PDB entry 5BNV | X-ray diffraction, 2.79 A resolution | chains B and C of the 6 polymer chains in the assembly

Chain B:
Molecule: Histone H4
Source organism: Homo sapiens
Reference sequence: P62805 (H4_HUMAN); residues 1-102 here correspond to UniProt positions 2-103 (UniProt number = residue number + 1)
Sequence (102 residues; each row starts with the number of its first residue):
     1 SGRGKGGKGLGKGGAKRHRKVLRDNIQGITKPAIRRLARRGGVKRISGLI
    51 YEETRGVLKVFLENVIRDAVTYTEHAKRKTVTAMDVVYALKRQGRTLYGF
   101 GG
Disordered / not traced: 1-18, 98-102
Swiss-Prot annotation at these positions:
  - DNA-binding region: Lys16 to Lys20
  - modified residue: Ser1 (N-acetylserine), Arg3 (Asymmetric dimethylarginine), Lys5 (N6-(2-hydroxyisobutyryl)lysine), Lys8 (N6-(2-hydroxyisobutyryl)lysine), Lys12 (N6-(2-hydroxyisobutyryl)lysine), Lys16 (N6-(2-hydroxyisobutyryl)lysine), Lys20 (N6,N6,N6-trimethyllysine), Lys31 (N6-(2-hydroxyisobutyryl)lysine), Lys44 (N6-(2-hydroxyisobutyryl)lysine), Ser47 (Phosphoserine), Tyr51 (Phosphotyrosine), Lys59 (N6-(2-hydroxyisobutyryl)lysine), Lys77 (N6-(2-hydroxyisobutyryl)lysine), Lys79 (N6-(2-hydroxyisobutyryl)lysine), Thr80 (Phosphothreonine), Tyr88 (Phosphotyrosine), Lys91 (N6-(2-hydroxyisobutyryl)lysine)
  - cross-link (Glycyl lysine isopeptide (Lys-Gly)): Lys12 (interchain with G-Cter in SUMO2), Lys20 (interchain with G-Cter in SUMO2), Lys31 (interchain with G-Cter in SUMO2), Lys59 (interchain with G-Cter in SUMO2), Lys79 (interchain with G-Cter in SUMO2), Lys91 (interchain with G-Cter in SUMO2)
Reported in the primary citation:
  - mutagenesis - R35A/R36A: decreased binding to DNA replication licensing factor MCM2 (chain C)

Chain C:
Molecule: DNA replication licensing factor MCM2
Source organism: Homo sapiens
Reference sequence: P49736 (MCM2_HUMAN); residue numbers follow UniProt; this construct covers 61-130
Sequence (70 residues; row label = number of the first residue in the row):
    61 GPLEEEEDGEELIGDGMERDYRAIPELDAYEAEGLALDDEDVEELTASQR
   111 EAAERAMRQRDREAGRGLGR
Disordered / not traced: 61-67, 125-130
Swiss-Prot annotation at these positions:
  - modified residue: Ser108 (Phosphoserine)
  - mutagenesis: Tyr81 to Tyr90 (Loss of interaction with DNAJC9), Ser108 (S108A: Reduces phosphorylation by ATR)
Reported in the primary citation:
  - mutagenesis - D80A/Y81A: decreased binding to H3-H4
  - mutagenesis - Y81A/Y90A, Y90A: decreased binding to non-nucleosomal H3-H4
  - mutagenesis - Y81A/Y90A: decreased binding to ASF1
  - mutagenesis - Y81A/Y90A: decreased growth
  - mutagenesis - Y81A/Y90A: abolished binding to GFP-CENPA

Chain B / chain C interface:
Pairs across the interface (55; chain B residue first):
  Lys20(B) - Glu86(C)
  Leu22(B) - Glu86(C)
  Arg23(B) - Glu86(C)  hydrogen bond (side chain-backbone)
  Pro32(B) - Asp80(C)
  Arg35(B) - Glu70(C)  salt bridge
  Arg35(B) - Leu72(C)
  Arg35(B) - Asp80(C)  salt bridge
  Arg36(B) - Asp80(C)  hydrogen bond (side chain-backbone)
  Arg36(B) - Tyr81(C)
  Ala38(B) - Leu72(C)  hydrophobic
  Arg39(B) - Leu72(C)  hydrogen bond (side chain-backbone)
  Arg39(B) - Asp80(C)  salt bridge
  Arg39(B) - Tyr81(C)  hydrogen bond
  Val43(B) - Leu72(C)
  Lys44(B) - Glu71(C)
  Lys44(B) - Leu72(C)  hydrogen bond (backbone-backbone)
  Lys44(B) - Ile73(C)
  Arg45(B) - Gly69(C)
  Arg45(B) - Glu70(C)
  Arg45(B) - Glu71(C)  salt bridge
  Ile46(B) - Gly69(C)
  Ile46(B) - Glu70(C)  hydrogen bond (backbone-backbone)
  Ile46(B) - Leu72(C)  hydrophobic
  Tyr51(B) - Glu70(C)  hydrogen bond
  Arg67(B) - Arg120(C)
  Asp68(B) - Met117(C)
  Asp68(B) - Arg120(C)  salt bridge
  Thr71(B) - Met117(C)
  Tyr72(B) - Leu105(C)
  Tyr72(B) - Ala113(C)  hydrophobic
  Tyr72(B) - Glu114(C)  hydrogen bond
  Tyr72(B) - Met117(C)
  His75(B) - Gln109(C)  hydrogen bond (backbone-side chain)
  His75(B) - Ala112(C)
  His75(B) - Ala113(C)
  Ala76(B) - Leu105(C)  hydrophobic
  Ala76(B) - Gln109(C)
  Lys77(B) - Gln109(C)
  Arg78(B) - Val102(C)
  Arg78(B) - Glu103(C)  hydrogen bond (side chain-backbone)
  Arg78(B) - Glu104(C)  salt bridge
  Arg78(B) - Leu105(C)
  Thr80(B) - Ala96(C)
  Thr80(B) - Glu100(C)
  Thr82(B) - Val102(C)
  Thr82(B) - Glu104(C)  hydrogen bond
  Met84(B) - Glu104(C)
  Asp85(B) - Glu104(C)
  Asp85(B) - Leu105(C)
  Tyr88(B) - Leu105(C)  hydrophobic
  Tyr88(B) - Arg110(C)
  Lys91(B) - Arg110(C)
  Arg92(B) - Met117(C)
  Arg92(B) - Arg120(C)
  Arg92(B) - Asp121(C)  salt bridge
Interface residues without a listed pair, chain B (29 interface residues in all): Ser47
Interface residues without a listed pair, chain C (28 interface residues in all): Asp68, Met77, Ile84, Leu87, Ala116, Arg118
Interface features reported in the paper:
  - interface residues, chain B: Arg35(B), Arg36(B), Arg39(B), Lys44(B)
  - interface residues, chain C: Asp68(C), Glu70(C), Asp80(C), Tyr81(C), Glu103(C)
  - hot spots on chain C (mutagenesis) - M117A: decreased binding to H3-H4

Overview:
29 residues of chain B and 28 residues of chain C are in contact, with 11 hydrogen bonds and 7 salt bridges.
Among the polar pairs are Arg35(B)-Glu70(C), Arg35(B)-Asp80(C) and Arg39(B)-Asp80(C). The paper reports that
D80A/Y81A and M117A of chain C reduce binding to H3-H4; interface residues Arg35(B), Arg36(B) and Asp68(C)
among others; 5 substitutions were tested in all.
Chain B is Histone H4 and chain C is DNA replication licensing factor MCM2, both from Homo sapiens; the
structure, Crystal structure of Human MCM2 HBD chaperoning a histone H3-H4 tetramer, was determined by X-ray
diffraction, deposited together with 5BNX and 5BO0.
